8PTY - chains A and C of the 3 polymer chains in the assembly; structure by electron microscopy, 3.58 A resolution.

Chain A:
Name: Elongator complex protein 1
Source organism: Homo sapiens
UniProtKB: O95163 (ELP1_HUMAN); residue numbers follow UniProt; this construct covers 1-1332
Amino-acid sequence (1332 residues; each row starts with the number of its first residue):
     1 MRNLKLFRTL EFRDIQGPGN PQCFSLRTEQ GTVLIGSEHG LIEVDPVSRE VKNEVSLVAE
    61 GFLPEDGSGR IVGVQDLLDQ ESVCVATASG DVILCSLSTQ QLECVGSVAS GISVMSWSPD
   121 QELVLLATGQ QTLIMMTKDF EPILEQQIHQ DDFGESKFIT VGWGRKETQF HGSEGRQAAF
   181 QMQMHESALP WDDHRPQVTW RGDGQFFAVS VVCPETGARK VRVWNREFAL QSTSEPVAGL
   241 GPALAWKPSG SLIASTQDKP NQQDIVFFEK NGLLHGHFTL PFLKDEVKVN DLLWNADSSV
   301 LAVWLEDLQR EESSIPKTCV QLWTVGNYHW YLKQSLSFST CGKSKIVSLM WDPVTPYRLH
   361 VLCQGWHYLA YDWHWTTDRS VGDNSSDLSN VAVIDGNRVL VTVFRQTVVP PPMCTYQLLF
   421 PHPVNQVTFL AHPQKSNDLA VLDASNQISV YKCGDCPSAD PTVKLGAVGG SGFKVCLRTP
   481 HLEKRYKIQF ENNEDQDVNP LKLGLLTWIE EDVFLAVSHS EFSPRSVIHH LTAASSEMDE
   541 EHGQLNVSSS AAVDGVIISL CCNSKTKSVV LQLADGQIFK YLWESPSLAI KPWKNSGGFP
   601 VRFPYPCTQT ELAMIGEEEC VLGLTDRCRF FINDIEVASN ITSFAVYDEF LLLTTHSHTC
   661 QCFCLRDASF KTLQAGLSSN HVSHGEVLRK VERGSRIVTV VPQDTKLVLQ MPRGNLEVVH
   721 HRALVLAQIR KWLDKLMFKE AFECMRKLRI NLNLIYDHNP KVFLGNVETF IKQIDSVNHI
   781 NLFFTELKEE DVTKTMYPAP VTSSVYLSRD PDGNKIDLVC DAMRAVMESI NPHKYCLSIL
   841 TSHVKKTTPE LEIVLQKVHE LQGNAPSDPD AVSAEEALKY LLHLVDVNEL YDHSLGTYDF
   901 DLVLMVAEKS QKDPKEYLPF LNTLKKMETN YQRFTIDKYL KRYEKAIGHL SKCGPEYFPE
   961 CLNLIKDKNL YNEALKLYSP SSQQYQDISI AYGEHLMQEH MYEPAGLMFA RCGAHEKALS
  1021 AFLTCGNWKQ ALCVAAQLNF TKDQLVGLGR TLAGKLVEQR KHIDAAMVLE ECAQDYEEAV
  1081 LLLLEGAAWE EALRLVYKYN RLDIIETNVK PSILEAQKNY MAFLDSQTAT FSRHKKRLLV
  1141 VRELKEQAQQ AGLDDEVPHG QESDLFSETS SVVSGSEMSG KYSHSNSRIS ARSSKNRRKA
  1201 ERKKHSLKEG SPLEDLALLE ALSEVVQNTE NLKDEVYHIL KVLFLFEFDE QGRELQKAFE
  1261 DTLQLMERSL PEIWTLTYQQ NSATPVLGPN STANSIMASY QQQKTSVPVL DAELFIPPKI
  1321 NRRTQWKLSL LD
Not modelled in the structure: 165-185, 454-483, 535-542, 667-686, 723-1332
UniProt features mapped onto this chain:
  - region: A1191 to E1209 (Required for binding to tRNA)
  - modified residue (Phosphoserine): S471, S804, S867, S1171, S1174

Chain C:
Name: Elongator complex protein 3
Source organism: Homo sapiens
Notes: EC 2.3.1.-
UniProtKB: Q9H9T3 (ELP3_HUMAN); residue numbers follow UniProt; this construct covers 1-547
Amino-acid sequence (581 residues; numbered 1 to 581; the number before each row is that of its first residue):
     1 MRQKRKGDLS PAELMMLTIG DVIKQLIEAH EQGKDIDLNK VKTKTAAKYG LSAQPRLVDI
    61 IAAVPPQYRK VLMPKLKAKP IRTASGIAVV AVMCKPHRCP HISFTGNICV YCPGGPDSDF
   121 EYSTQSYTGY EPTSMRAIRA RYDPFLQTRH RIEQLKQLGH SVDKVEFIVM GGTFMALPEE
   181 YRDYFIRNLH DALSGHTSNN IYEAVKYSER SLTKCIGITI ETRPDYCMKR HLSDMLTYGC
   241 TRLEIGVQSV YEDVARDTNR GHTVKAVCES FHLAKDSGFK VVAHMMPDLP NVGLERDIEQ
   301 FTEFFENPAF RPDGLKLYPT LVIRGTGLYE LWKSGRYKSY SPSDLVELVA RILALVPPWT
   361 RVYRVQRDIP MPLVSSGVEH GNLRELALAR MKDLGIQCRD VRTREVGIQE IHHKVRPYQV
   421 ELVRRDYVAN GGWETFLSYE DPDQDILIGL LRLRKCSEET FRFELGGGVS IVRELHVYGS
   481 VVPVSSRDPT KFQHQGFGML LMEEAERIAR EEHGSGKIAV ISGVGTRNYY RKIGYRLQGP
   541 YMVKMLKGLE GSAWSHPQFE KGGGSGGGSG GSAWSHPQFE K
Not modelled in the structure: 1-84, 407-416, 482-494, 548-581
Differences from the reference sequence: expression tag (548-581)
Ion coordination: 4Fe-4S cluster Fe: C99, C109, C112 (together with methionine)
Small-molecule neighbours:
  - 5'-deoxyadenosine (5AD): Y111, C112, P113, Q248, H284, M286, Y318, P319, T320, L321, I323, R367
  - methionine (MET): S126, G172, T173, E221, T222, R223, G246, R260
  - 4Fe-4S cluster (SF4): C99, H101, I108, C109, Y111, C112, Q125, S126, G172, R223, R260
UniProt features mapped onto this chain:
  - binding site ([4Fe-4S] cluster): C99, C109, C112
  - binding site (acetyl-CoA): K164, E474 to V477, F497 to M499, Y530
  - modified residue: S161 (Phosphoserine), Y202 (Phosphotyrosine), K229 (N6-methyllysine), Y251 (Phosphotyrosine)
What the authors report for this chain:
  - 4Fe-4S cluster coordination: C99, C109, C112
  - catalytic residues: K280, K316, Y318, Y363, E474, Y478, Y529, Y530 (proposed by the authors, not directly observed)
  - post-translational modification sites: K280, K316, Y318 (proposed by the authors, not directly observed)
  - disease-associated variants - I298S, D443N, R454K, R473K: decreased stability

Interface between chain A and chain C:
Contacting residue pairs (41; chain A residue first):
  K157(A) - N291(C)
  F158(A) - N291(C)
  I159(A) - P290(C)  hydrophobic
  I159(A) - N291(C)  hydrogen bond (backbone-side chain)
  I159(A) - R336(C)
  V161(A) - L331(C)  hydrophobic
  W163(A) - N107(C)  hydrogen bond
  W163(A) - I108(C)
  W163(A) - V110(C)  hydrophobic
  W163(A) - G327(C)
  K270(A) - E295(C)  salt bridge
  N271(A) - R296(C)
  L273(A) - D253(C)
  H275(A) - E303(C)  salt bridge
  N327(A) - P308(C)
  Y328(A) - E303(C)
  Y328(A) - E306(C)
  Y328(A) - N307(C)
  Y328(A) - P308(C)
  Q406(A) - E512(C)
  V408(A) - R424(C)
  V408(A) - D426(C)
  V408(A) - W433(C)
  V408(A) - E512(C)
  P410(A) - Y427(C)
  P410(A) - W433(C)
  P412(A) - V428(C)  hydrophobic
  M413(A) - V428(C)  hydrophobic
  R689(A) - E421(C)  salt bridge
  R689(A) - V423(C)
  R689(A) - P442(C)
  E692(A) - R399(C)  salt bridge
  R713(A) - R311(C)
  R713(A) - P358(C)
  N715(A) - W359(C)
  N715(A) - D426(C)
  L716(A) - R425(C)
  L716(A) - D426(C)  hydrogen bond (backbone-backbone)
  E717(A) - R424(C)
  E717(A) - R425(C)  salt bridge
  V718(A) - R424(C)  hydrogen bond (backbone-backbone)
Also at the interface, not in a pair above, chain A (30 interface residues in all): T160, G164, R201, E269, T407, V409, H720
Also at the interface, not in a pair above, chain C (36 interface residues in all): C109, Y251, D257, N259, Y337, P357, E440

In short:
Chain A and chain C form an interface of 30 and 36 residues respectively, with 4 hydrogen bonds and 5 salt
bridges. Among the polar pairs are K270(A)-E295(C), H275(A)-E303(C) and R689(A)-E421(C). From the paper:
catalytic residues K280(C), K316(C) and Y318(C) among others; I298S, D443N and R454K of chain C, among others,
reduce stability.
Chain A is Elongator complex protein 1 and chain C is Elongator complex protein 3, both from Homo sapiens; the
structure, Cryo-EM structure of human Elp123 in complex with 5'-deoxyadenosine and methionine, was determined
by electron microscopy (same publication as 8PTX, 8PTZ and 8PU0).
